PDB entry 4MR7 | X-ray diffraction, 2.15 A resolution | chains A and B

Chain A:
Molecule: Gamma-aminobutyric acid type B receptor subunit 1
Organism: Homo sapiens
Notes: fragment: extracellular domain ()
Reference sequence: Q9UBS5 (GABR1_HUMAN); residues 48-459 here = UniProt positions 48-459
Chain sequence (420 residues; each row starts with the number of its first residue):
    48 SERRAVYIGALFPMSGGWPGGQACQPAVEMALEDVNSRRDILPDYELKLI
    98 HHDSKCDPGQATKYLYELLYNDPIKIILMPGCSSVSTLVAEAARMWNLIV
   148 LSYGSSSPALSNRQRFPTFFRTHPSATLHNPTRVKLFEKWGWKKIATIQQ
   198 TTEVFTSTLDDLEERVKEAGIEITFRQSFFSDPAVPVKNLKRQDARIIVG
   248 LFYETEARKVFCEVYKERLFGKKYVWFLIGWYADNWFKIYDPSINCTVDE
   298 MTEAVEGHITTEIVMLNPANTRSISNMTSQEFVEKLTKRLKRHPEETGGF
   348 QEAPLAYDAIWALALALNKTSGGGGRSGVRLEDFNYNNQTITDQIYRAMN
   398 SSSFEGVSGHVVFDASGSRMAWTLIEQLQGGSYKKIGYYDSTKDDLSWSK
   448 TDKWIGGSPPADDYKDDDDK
Not modelled in the structure: 369-376, 463-467
Differences from the reference sequence: expression tag (460-467)
Disulfide bonds: Cys103-Cys129, Cys259-Cys293
Glycans and other covalent adducts: glycan linked to Asn323; N-acetylglucosamine (NAG) linked to Asn365
Ligand contacts: cgp 54626 (2BV; (R)-(cyclohexylmethyl)[(2S)-3-{[(1S)-1-(3,4-dichlorophenyl)ethyl]amino}-2-hydroxypropyl]phosphinic acid): Gly64, Trp65, Cys129, Ser130, Gly151, Ser152, Ser153, Ser154, His170, Tyr250, Trp278, Met312, Gln348, Glu349
Reported in the primary citation:
  - binding site for cgp 54626: Trp65, Ser130, Ser131, Ser153, His170, Trp278, Glu349
  - mutagenesis - W65A, W278A: decreased binding to cgp 54626
  - mutagenesis - H170A: abolished binding to cgp 54626
  - mutagenesis - W278A: decreased binding to [3H]CGP54626ANT
  - mutagenesis - Y250A: unchanged binding to cgp 54626
  - mutagenesis - T198A, S225A: decreased signaling
  - mutagenesis - Y250A (100-fold): decreased signaling in response to GABA

Chain B:
Molecule: Gamma-aminobutyric acid type B receptor subunit 2
Organism: Homo sapiens
Notes: fragment: extracellular domain
Reference sequence: O75899 (GABR2_HUMAN); numbering as in UniProt (aligned over 42-466)
Chain sequence (433 residues; numbered 42 to 474; the number before each row is that of its first residue):
    42 WARGAPRPPPSSPPLSIMGLMPLTKEVAKGSIGRGVLPAVELAIEQIRNE
    92 SLLRPYFLDLRLYDTECDNAKGLKAFYDAIKYGPNHLMVFGGVCPSVTSI
   142 IAESLQGWNLVQLSFAATTPVLADKKKYPYFFRTVPSDNAVNPAILKLLK
   192 HYQWKRVGTLTQDVQRFSEVRNDLTGVLYGEDIEISDTESFSNDPCTSVK
   242 KLKGNDVRIILGQFDQNMAAKVFCCAYEENMYGSKYQWIIPGWYEPSWWE
   292 QVHTEANSSRCLRKNLLAAMEGYIGVDFEPLSSKQIKTISGKTPQQYERE
   342 YNNKRSGVGPSKFHGYAYDGIWVIAKTLQRAMETLHASSRHQRIQDFNYT
   392 DHTLGRIILNAMNETNFFGVTGQVVFRNGERMGTIKFTQFQDSREVKVGE
   442 YNAVADTLEIINDTIRFQGSEPPKDDYKDDDDK
Not modelled in the structure: 42-52, 293-299, 380-384, 468-474
Differences from the reference sequence: expression tag (467-474)
Curated features (UniProtKB/Swiss-Prot):
  - glycosylation (N-linked (GlcNAc...) asparagine): Asn90, Asn298, Asn389, Asn404, Asn453
  - mutagenesis: Tyr118 (Y118A: Impairs interaction with GABBR1. Decreases signaling via G-proteins)
Disulfide bonds: Cys108-Cys135, Cys237-Cys266, Cys265-Cys302
Glycans and other covalent adducts: glycan linked to Asn404
Reported in the primary citation:
  - mutagenesis - D204A, Q206A, N213A, S233A: decreased signaling in response to agonist

How chain A and chain B interact:
Pairs across the interface (30; chain A residue first):
  Pro105(A) with Glu144(B)
  Gly106(A) with Glu144(B); Ser145(B)
  Thr109(A) with Leu114(B); Tyr118(B), hydrogen bond (backbone-side chain); Ser145(B); Trp149(B)
  Lys110(A) with Gly148(B), hydrogen bond (side chain-backbone); Trp149(B)
  Leu112(A) with Tyr118(B)
  Tyr113(A) with Tyr118(B); Ile121(B); Lys122(B); Trp149(B), hydrophobic
  Tyr117(A) with Lys115(B); Tyr118(B); Asp119(B), hydrogen bond; Lys122(B), hydrogen bond (backbone-side chain)
  Leu135(A) with Ile141(B), hydrophobic
  Glu138(A) with Asn110(B), hydrogen bond; Ala111(B)
  Ala139(A) with Ala111(B), hydrophobic; Leu114(B), hydrophobic
  Arg141(A) with Asp109(B), salt bridge; Ala111(B)
  Met142(A) with Ala111(B), hydrophobic; Lys112(B); Lys115(B)
  Trp143(A) with Lys115(B); Tyr118(B), hydrophobic
Interface residues without a listed pair, chain A (16 interface residues in all): Asp104, Leu116, Arg162
Interface residues without a listed pair, chain B (16 interface residues in all): Tyr123

In short:
Chain A and chain B each contribute 16 residues to their interface, with 5 hydrogen bonds and 1 salt bridge.
Among the polar pairs are Arg141(A)-Asp109(B), Thr109(A)-Tyr118(B) and Lys110(A)-Gly148(B). From the paper: a
binding site for cgp 54626 at Trp65(A), Ser130(A) and Ser131(A) among others; D204A, Q206A and N213A of chain
B, among others, reduce signaling in response to agonist; 10 substitutions were tested in all.
Chain A is Gamma-aminobutyric acid type B receptor subunit 1 and chain B is Gamma-aminobutyric acid type B
receptor subunit 2, both from Homo sapiens; the structure, Crystal structure of the extracellular domain of
human GABA(B) receptor bound to the antagonist CGP54626, was determined by X-ray diffraction, deposited
together with 4MQE, 4MQF, 4MR8, 4MR9, 4MRM, 4MS1, 4MS3 and 4MS4.
